4P9D - chains A and D of the 6 polymer chains in the assembly; structure by X-ray diffraction, 2.90 A resolution.

# Chain A (and D)
Molecule: Deoxycytidylate deaminase
Source organism: Cyanophage S-TIM5
Notes: chain D of this document is another copy of the same molecule, construct and numbering; everything in this record applies to it too
Reference sequence: H6WFU3 (H6WFU3_9CAUD); residue numbers follow UniProt; this construct covers 1-135
Chain sequence (138 residues; row label = number of the first residue in the row; numbers below 1 keep their minus sign (Gly-2 is residue -2)):
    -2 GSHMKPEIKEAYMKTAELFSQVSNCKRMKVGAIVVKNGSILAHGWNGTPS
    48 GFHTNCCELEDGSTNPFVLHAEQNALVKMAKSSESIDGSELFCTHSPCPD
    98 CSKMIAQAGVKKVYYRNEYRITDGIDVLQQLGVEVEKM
Unresolved in the structure: -2 to 0
Differences from the reference sequence: expression tag (-2 to 0)
Disulfides: Cys22-Cys54
Metal / ion sites: Mg2+: Asn52 (together with dTTP); Zn2+: His67, Cys95, Cys98
Residues lining bound ligands:
  - thymidine-5'-phosphate (TMP): Cys22, Arg24, Met25, Val27, Asn43, Thr61, Val65, Leu66, His67, Ala68, Glu69, Ser93, Pro94, Cys95, Tyr116
  - dTTP (TTP): His40, Gly41, Trp42, Asn43, Gly44, Thr45, Pro46, Ser47, Gly48, Phe49, Asn52, Asn71, Lys75
From the paper describing this entry:
  - mutagenesis - W42F, W42Y: unchanged catalytic activity
  - mutagenesis - W42A, Y116E: abolished catalytic activity
  - binding site for dTTP: His40, Trp42, Thr45, Gly48, Asn52, Asn71
  - allosteric site: His40
  - binding site for thymidine-5'-phosphate: Arg24, Asn43, Thr61, Tyr116, Arg117
  - conformationally variable residues (side-chain flip): Tyr116
  - mutagenesis - N43G, T61A, T61D, T61V: decreased catalytic activity
  - mutagenesis - T61S, Y116F (1.5-fold): increased catalytic activity

# Chain A / chain D interface
Pairs across the interface - 61 pairs, chain A then chain D:
  Pro46(A) with Gln104(D); Leu128(D), hydrophobic
  Ser47(A) with Gln104(D), hydrogen bond (backbone-side chain)
  Phe49(A) with Leu128(D), hydrophobic
  Pro63(A) with Lys100(D), hydrogen bond (backbone-side chain)
  Phe64(A) with Lys100(D); Val124(D), hydrophobic; Gln127(D)
  Val65(A) with Lys100(D), hydrogen bond (backbone-side chain)
  Leu66(A) with Lys100(D); Gln104(D)
  Gln70(A) with Asp97(D), hydrogen bond; Met101(D), hydrogen bond
  Asn71(A) with Gln104(D), hydrogen bond
  Leu73(A) with Ala77(D), hydrophobic
  Val74(A) with Met101(D); Gln104(D); Ala105(D), hydrophobic
  Lys75(A) with Gln104(D)
  Met76(A) with Met76(D); Ala77(D)
  Ala77(A) with Met76(D); Glu81(D); Ser82(D); Ile83(D), hydrogen bond (backbone-backbone)
  Lys78(A) with Ser82(D), hydrogen bond (backbone-side chain); Ile83(D); Gln104(D); Ala105(D)
  Ser79(A) with Glu81(D); Ser82(D)
  Ser80(A) with Ser80(D)
  Glu81(A) with Ala77(D); Ser79(D)
  Ser82(A) with Ala77(D); Lys78(D), hydrogen bond (side chain-backbone); Ser79(D), hydrogen bond (backbone-backbone)
  Ile83(A) with Ala77(D), hydrogen bond (backbone-backbone)
  Asp97(A) with Gln70(D), hydrogen bond; Asp97(D)
  Lys100(A) with Pro63(D); Phe64(D); Val65(D), hydrogen bond (side chain-backbone); Leu66(D); Gln70(D)
  Met101(A) with Gln70(D); Val74(D), hydrophobic; Met101(D), hydrophobic
  Gln104(A) with Pro46(D); Ser47(D), hydrogen bond (side chain-backbone); Leu66(D); Asn71(D); Val74(D); Lys78(D), hydrogen bond (backbone-side chain)
  Ala105(A) with Val74(D); Lys78(D)
  Val124(A) with Phe64(D), hydrophobic
  Gln127(A) with Phe64(D)
  Leu128(A) with Pro46(D), hydrophobic; Phe49(D), hydrophobic; Phe64(D), hydrophobic
Interface residues without a listed pair, chain A (30 interface residues in all): His50, Asp84
Interface residues without a listed pair, chain D (28 interface residues in all): Leu73, Asp84

# Overview
30 residues of chain A face 28 of chain D across their interface; the contacts include 15 hydrogen bonds.
Polar pairs include Ser47(A)-Gln104(D), Pro63(A)-Lys100(D) and Val65(A)-Lys100(D). The paper reports a binding
site for dTTP at His40(A), Trp42(A) and Thr45(A) among others; N43G, T61A and T61D of chain A, among others,
reduce catalytic activity; 10 substitutions were tested in all.
Both chains are Deoxycytidylate deaminase (Cyanophage S-TIM5). Entry 4P9D (Crystal structure of dCMP deaminase
from the cyanophage S-TIM5 in complex with dTMP and dTTP) was determined by X-ray diffraction together with
4P9C and 4P9E from the same study.
